Entry 6YT9 (electron microscopy, 2.70 A resolution); this record covers chains 2 and f of the 15 polymer chains in the assembly.

# Chain 2
Molecule: 16S ribosomal RNA
Source organism: Acinetobacter baumannii
Sequence (1544 nucleotides; numbered 1 to 1544; the number before each row is that of its first residue):
     1 UUUAACUGAA GAGUUUGAUC AUGGCUCAGA UUGAACGCUG GCGGCAGGCU UAACACAUGC
    61 AAGUCGAGCG GGGGAAGGUA GCUUGCUACC GGACCUAGCG GCGGACGGGU GAGUAAUGCU
   121 UAGGAAUCUG CCUAUUAGUG GGGGACAACA UCUCGAAAGG GAUGCUAAUA CCGCAUACGU
   181 CCUACGGGAG AAAGCAGGGG AUCUUCGGAC CUUGCGCUAA UAGAUGAGCC UAAGUCGGAU
   241 UAGCUAGUUG GUGGGGUAAA GGCCUACCAA GGCGACGAUC UGUAGCGGGU CUGAGAGGAU
   301 GAUCCGCCAC ACUGGGACUG AGACACGGCC CAGACUCCUA CGGGAGGCAG CAGUGGGGAA
   361 UAUUGGACAA UGGGGGGAAC CCUGAUCCAG CCAUGCCGCG UGUGUGAAGA AGGCCUUAUG
   421 GUUGUAAAGC ACUUUAAGCG AGGAGGAGGC UACUUUAGUU AAUACCUAGA GAUAGUGGAC
   481 GUUACUCGCA GAAUAAGCAC CGGCUAACUC UGUGCCAGCA GCCGCGGUAA UACAGAGGGU
   541 GCGAGCGUUA AUCGGAUUUA CUGGGCGUAA AGCGUGCGUA GGCGGCUUAU UAAGUCGGAU
   601 GUGAAAUCCC CGAGCUUAAC UUGGGAAUUG CAUUCGAUAC UGGUGAGCUA GAGUAUGGGA
   661 GAGGAUGGUA GAAUUCCAGG UGUAGCGGUG AAAUGCGUAG AGAUCUGGAG GAAUACCGAU
   721 GGCGAAGGCA GCCAUCUGGC CUAAUACUGA CGCUGAGGUA CGAAAGCAUG GGGAGCAAAC
   781 AGGAUUAGAU ACCCUGGUAG UCCAUGCCGU AAACGAUGUC UACUAGCCGU UGGGGCCUUU
   841 GAGGCUUUAG UGGCGCAGCU AACGCGAUAA GUAGACCGCC UGGGGAGUAC GGUCGCAAGA
   901 CUAAAACUCA AAUGAAUUGA CGGGGGCCCG CACAAGCGGU GGAGCAUGUG GUUUAAUUCG
   961 AUGCAACGCG AAGAACCUUA CCUGGCCUUG ACAUACUAGA AACUUUCCAG AGAUGGAUUG
  1021 GUGCCUUCGG GAAUCUAGAU ACAGGUGCUG CAUGGCUGUC GUCAGCUCGU GUCGUGAGAU
  1081 GUUGGGUUAA GUCCCGCAAC GAGCGCAACC CUUUUCCUUA CUUGCCAGCA UUUCGGAUGG
  1141 GAACUUUAAG GAUACUGCCA GUGACAAACU GGAGGAAGGC GGGGACGACG UCAAGUCAUC
  1201 AUGGCCCUUA CGGCCAGGGC UACACACGUG CUACAAUGGU CGGUACAAAG GGUUGCUACA
  1261 CAGCGAUGUG AUGCUAAUCU CAAAAAGCCG AUCGUAGUCC GGAUUGGAGU CUGCAACUCG
  1321 ACUCCAUGAA GUCGGAAUCG CUAGUAAUCG CGGAUCAGAA UGCCGCGGUG AAUACGUUCC
  1381 CGGGCCUUGU ACACACCGCC CGUCACACCA UGGGAGUUUG UUGCACCAGA AGUAGCUAGC
  1441 CUAACUGCAA AGAGGGCGGU UACCACGGUG UGGCCGAUGA CUGGGGUGAA GUCGUAACAA
  1501 GGUAGCCGUA GGGGAACCUG CGGCUGGAUC ACCUCCUUAA CGAA
Not modelled in the structure: 1-2, 78-89, 200-209, 838-842, 924-1544
Ion coordination: Mg2+ site 1 near G23 (its only coordinating residue here); Mg2+ site 2: U64, G101 (shared with 1 residue of chain u); Mg2+ site 3 near U96 (its only coordinating residue here); Mg2+ site 4: A105, G327; Mg2+ site 5 near G111 (its only coordinating residue here); Mg2+ site 6: A112, G113, G285; Mg2+ site 7: G141, A193; Mg2+ site 8: A170, C171; Mg2+ site 9 near A191 (its only coordinating residue here); Mg2+ site 10: U252, G253, G254, U265; Mg2+ site 11 near U252 (its only coordinating residue here); Mg2+ site 12: G277, A278, U279; 21 more Mg2+ sites not listed

# Chain f
Name: 30S ribosomal protein S5
Source organism: Acinetobacter baumannii
UniProt: D0CD14 (D0CD14_ACIB2); numbering as in UniProt (aligned over 1-165)
Chain sequence (165 residues; each row starts with the number of its first residue):
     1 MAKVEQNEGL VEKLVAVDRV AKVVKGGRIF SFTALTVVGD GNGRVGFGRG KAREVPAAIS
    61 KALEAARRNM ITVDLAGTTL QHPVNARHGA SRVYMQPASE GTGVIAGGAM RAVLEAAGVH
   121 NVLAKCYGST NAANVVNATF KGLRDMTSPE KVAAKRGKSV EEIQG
Not modelled in the structure: 1-9, 165

# How chain 2 and chain f interact
Contacting residue pairs (43):
  U7(2) - Ser99(f)  base contact
  G8(2) - Ala98(f)  base contact
  G8(2) - Ser99(f)  hydrogen bond to the base
  G8(2) - Thr102(f)  base contact
  G8(2) - Leu123(f)  sugar contact
  A9(2) - Tyr94(f)  base contact
  A9(2) - Gln96(f)  base contact
  A9(2) - Leu123(f)  phosphate contact
  A9(2) - Ala124(f)  sugar contact
  A9(2) - Tyr127(f)  base contact
  A10(2) - Ile105(f)  base contact
  A10(2) - Ala106(f)  sugar contact
  A10(2) - Gly107(f)  hydrogen bond to the sugar
  A10(2) - Ala124(f)  sugar contact
  G11(2) - Gly107(f)  sugar contact
  G11(2) - Lys125(f)  salt bridge to the phosphate
  G11(2) - Cys126(f)  hydrogen bond to the phosphate
  A12(2) - Thr130(f)  hydrogen bond to the phosphate
  G17(2) - Ala21(f)  sugar contact
  G17(2) - Val23(f)  base contact
  G17(2) - Arg28(f)  hydrogen bond to the sugar
  A18(2) - Val20(f)  sugar contact
  A18(2) - Ala21(f)  hydrogen bond to the sugar
  U19(2) - Asp18(f)  phosphate contact
  C20(2) - Asn131(f)  hydrogen bond to the phosphate
  C20(2) - Asn134(f)  phosphate contact
  A21(2) - Ala90(f)  phosphate contact
  A21(2) - Ser129(f)  hydrogen bond to the phosphate
  A21(2) - Asn131(f)  phosphate contact
  A21(2) - Asn134(f)  phosphate contact
  U22(2) - Ala90(f)  phosphate contact
  U22(2) - Ser129(f)  phosphate contact
  G555(2) - Lys125(f)  phosphate contact
  A556(2) - Lys125(f)  salt bridge to the phosphate
  U557(2) - Arg92(f)  hydrogen bond to the base
  U557(2) - Tyr127(f)  hydrogen bond to the base
  A861(2) - Gly89(f)  phosphate contact
  A861(2) - Ala90(f)  sugar contact
  U918(2) - Lys22(f)  hydrogen bond to the sugar
  U918(2) - Val23(f)  hydrogen bond to the sugar
  G919(2) - Val23(f)  sugar contact
  G919(2) - Val24(f)  hydrogen bond to the sugar
  A920(2) - Lys25(f)  phosphate contact
Other interface residues (no listed pair), chain 2 (21 interface residues in all): A294, G564
Other interface residues (no listed pair), chain f (31 interface residues in all): Arg19, Met110, Gly128

# Overview
Chain 2 and chain f form an interface of 21 and 31 residues respectively; the contacts include 13 hydrogen
bonds and 2 salt bridges. Polar pairs include G8(2)-Ser99(f), U557(2)-Arg92(f) and U557(2)-Tyr127(f). U64(2)
and G101(2) coordinate Mg2+ site 2. A105(2) and G327(2) coordinate Mg2+ site 4.
Chain 2 is 16S ribosomal RNA and chain f is 30S ribosomal protein S5, both from Acinetobacter baumannii; the
structure, Acinetobacter baumannii ribosome-tigecycline complex - 30S subunit body, was determined by electron
microscopy together with 6YPU, 6YS5 and 6YTF from the same study.
